Entry 1XNR (X-ray diffraction, 3.10 A resolution); this record covers chains A and K of the 23 polymer chains in the assembly.

== Chain A ==
Molecule: 16S Ribosomal RNA
From: Thermus thermophilus
Sequence (1522 nucleotides; row label = number of the first residue in the row; note: 42 numbers in that range are skipped by the numbering (no residue carries them; nothing is unmodelled there); a row labelled like 190A-190L holds insertion residues (190A, then the next letters in order); numbering starts at 0):
     0 UUUGUUGGAG AGUUUGAUCC UGGCUCAGGG UGAACGCUGG CGGCGUGCCU AAGACAUGCA
    60 AGUCGUGCGG G
    73 CCGCGGGGUU UU
    88 ACUCCG
    95 UGGUC
   101 AGCGGCGGAC GGGUGAGUAA CGCGUGGGU
  129A G
   130 ACCUACCCGG AAGAGGGGGA CAACCCGGGG AAACUCGGGC UAAUCCCCCA UGUGGACCCG
   190 C
190A-190L CCCUUGGGGUGU
   191 GUCCAAAGGG CUUU
   216 GCCCGCUUCC GGAUGGGCCC GCGUCCCAUC AGCUAGUUGG UGGGGUAAUG GCCCACCAAG
   276 GCGACGACGG GUAGCCGGUC UGAGAGGAUG GCCGGCCACA GGGGCACUGA GACACGGGCC
   336 CCACUCCUAC GGGAGGCAGC AGUUAGGAAU CUUCCGCAAU GGGCGCAAGC CUGACGGAGC
   396 GACGCCGCUU GGAGGAAGAA GCCCUUCGGG GUGUAAACUC CUGAA
   442 CCCGGGACGA AACCCCCGAC GA
   474 GGGGACUGAC GGUACCGGG
   494 GUAAUAGCGC CGGCCAACUC CGUGCCAGCA GCCGCGGUAA UACGGAGGGC GCGAGCGUUA
   554 CCCGGAUUCA CUGGGCGUAA AGGGCGUGUA GGCGGCCUGG GGCGUCCCAU GUGAAAGACC
   614 ACGGCUCAAC CGUGGGGGAG CGUGGGAUAC GCUCAGGCUA GACGGUGGGA GAGGGUGGUG
   674 GAAUUCCCGG AGUAGCGGUG AAAUGCGCAG AUACCGGGAG GAACGCCGAU GGCGAAGGCA
   734 GCCACCUGGU CCACCCGUGA CGCUGAGGCG CGAAAGCGUG GGGAGCAAAC CGGAUUAGAU
   794 ACCCGGGUAG UCCACGCCCU AAACGAUGCG CGCUAGGUCU CUGGGUCU
   848 CCUGGGGGCC GAAGCUAACG CGUUAAGCGC GCCGCCUGGG GAGUACGGCC GCAAGGCUGA
   908 AACUCAAAGG AAUUGACGGG GGCCCGCACA AGCGGUGGAG CAUGUGGUUU AAUUCGAAGC
   968 AACGCGAAGA ACCUUACCAG GCCUUGACAU GCUAG
 1002A G
  1003 GAACCCGGGU GAAAGCCUGG GGUGCCCCG
1031A-1031D CGAG
  1032 GGGAGCCCUA GCACAGGUGC UGCAUGGCCG UCGUCAGCUC GUGCCGUGAG GUGUUGGGUU
  1092 AAGUCCCGCA ACGAGCGCAA CCCCCGCCGU UAGUUGCCAG CGGUUCGGCC GGGCACUCUA
  1152 ACGGGACUGC CCGCGAAA
  1171 GCGGGAGGAA GGAGGGGACG ACGUCUGGUC AGCAUGGCCC UUACGGCCUG GGCGACACAC
  1231 GUGCUACAAU GCCCACUACA AAGCGAUGCC ACCCGGCAAC GGGGAGCUAA UCGCAAAAAG
  1291 GUGGGCCCAG UUCGGAUUGG GGUCUGCAAC CCGACCCCAU GAAGCCGGAA UCGCUAGUAA
  1351 UCGCGGAUCA GC
 1362A C
  1363 AUGCCGCGGU GAAUACGUUC CCGGGCCUUG UACACACCGC CCGUCACGCC AUGGGAGCGG
  1423 GCUCUACCCG AAGUCGCCGG G
  1446 AGCCUACGGG
  1459 CAGGCGCCGA GGGUAGGGCC CGUGACUGGG GCGAAGUCGU AACAAGGUAG CUGUACCGGA
  1519 AGGUGCGGCU GGAUCACCUC CUUUCU
Not modelled in the structure: 0-4, 1002A, 1031A-1031D, 1362A, 1535-1538
Bound ions: Mg2+ site 1: U14, U17; Mg2+ site 2 near G21 (its only coordinating residue here); Mg2+ site 3: G46, G394; Mg2+ site 4: C48, G115; Mg2+ site 5 near A53 (its only coordinating residue here); Mg2+ site 6: A59, C386, U387; Mg2+ site 7: G61, U62, G105; Mg2+ site 8: G70, U98; Mg2+ site 9: G107, G326; Mg2+ site 10: A109, G331; Mg2+ site 11: A116, G117, G289; Mg2+ site 12: C121, G124, U125, G126, G236; 60 more Mg2+ sites not listed
Ligand contacts: paromomycin (PAR): C1404, G1405, U1406, C1407, A1408, C1409, C1490, G1491, A1492, A1493, G1494, U1495, C1496

== Chain K ==
Name: 16S Ribosomal protein S11
From: Thermus thermophilus
UniProtKB: P80376 (RS11_THETH); residues 1-129 here correspond to UniProt positions 0-128 (UniProt number = residue number - 1)
Sequence (129 residues; each row starts with the number of its first residue):
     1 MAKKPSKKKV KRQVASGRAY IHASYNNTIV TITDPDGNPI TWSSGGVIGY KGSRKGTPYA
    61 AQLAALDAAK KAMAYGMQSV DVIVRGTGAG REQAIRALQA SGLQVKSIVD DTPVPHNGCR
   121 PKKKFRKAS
Not modelled in the structure: 1-10

== How chain A and chain K interact ==
Pairs across the interface - 76 pairs, chain A then chain K:
  G674(A) - His116(K)  base contact
  A675(A) - Val114(K)  hydrogen bond to the sugar
  A675(A) - Pro115(K)  base contact
  A675(A) - His116(K)  hydrogen bond to the base
  A676(A) - Pro113(K)  sugar contact
  A676(A) - Pro115(K)  sugar contact
  A676(A) - Cys119(K)  base contact
  U677(A) - Cys119(K)  base contact
  G683(A) - Asn38(K)  hydrogen bond to the base
  G683(A) - Pro39(K)  base contact
  A684(A) - Arg12(K)  hydrogen bond to the phosphate
  A684(A) - Asn38(K)  sugar contact
  A684(A) - Pro39(K)  hydrogen bond to the sugar
  G685(A) - Arg12(K)  salt bridge to the phosphate
  G685(A) - Pro39(K)  sugar contact
  G685(A) - Ile40(K)  sugar contact
  G685(A) - Trp42(K)  sugar contact
  U686(A) - Trp42(K)  hydrogen bond to the sugar
  G688(A) - Trp42(K)  sugar contact
  G688(A) - Ser44(K)  hydrogen bond to the phosphate
  G688(A) - Gly46(K)  phosphate contact
  G688(A) - Val47(K)  sugar contact
  C689(A) - Asn27(K)  hydrogen bond to the phosphate
  C689(A) - Ser44(K)  hydrogen bond to the phosphate
  C689(A) - Gly45(K)  phosphate contact
  C689(A) - Gly46(K)  hydrogen bond to the phosphate
  C689(A) - Lys55(K)  salt bridge to the phosphate
  G690(A) - Asn27(K)  hydrogen bond to the phosphate
  G690(A) - Lys51(K)  hydrogen bond to the base
  G690(A) - Lys55(K)  hydrogen bond to the base
  G691(A) - Asn26(K)  hydrogen bond to the phosphate
  G691(A) - Gly52(K)  base contact
  G691(A) - Lys55(K)  hydrogen bond to the base
  G691(A) - Lys124(K)  phosphate contact
  U692(A) - Asn26(K)  hydrogen bond to the phosphate
  U692(A) - Gly52(K)  base contact
  U692(A) - Ser53(K)  hydrogen bond to the base
  U692(A) - Lys124(K)  salt bridge to the phosphate
  A694(A) - Ser53(K)  hydrogen bond to the phosphate
  A695(A) - Ser53(K)  hydrogen bond to the phosphate
  A696(A) - Lys51(K)  salt bridge to the phosphate
  A704(A) - Trp42(K)  base contact
  A706(A) - Ile29(K)  sugar contact
  A706(A) - Thr31(K)  hydrogen bond to the sugar
  A706(A) - Pro39(K)  base contact
  C707(A) - Tyr20(K)  hydrogen bond to the phosphate
  C707(A) - Thr31(K)  sugar contact
  C707(A) - Thr33(K)  sugar contact
  C707(A) - Gly37(K)  hydrogen bond to the sugar
  C707(A) - Pro39(K)  base contact
  C707(A) - Arg85(K)  salt bridge to the phosphate
  C708(A) - Tyr20(K)  sugar contact
  C708(A) - Asp36(K)  hydrogen bond to the sugar
  C708(A) - Gly37(K)  sugar contact
  C708(A) - Arg85(K)  salt bridge to the phosphate
  G714(A) - Cys119(K)  base contact
  A715(A) - Gly118(K)  base contact
  A716(A) - Asn117(K)  hydrogen bond to the sugar
  A716(A) - Gly118(K)  sugar contact
  C717(A) - His116(K)  sugar contact
  C717(A) - Asn117(K)  sugar contact
  G718(A) - Pro115(K)  sugar contact
  G718(A) - His116(K)  stacking on the base
  G718(A) - Asn117(K)  sugar contact
  G778(A) - Cys119(K)  sugar contact
  G778(A) - Arg120(K)  hydrogen bond to the sugar
  C779(A) - Arg120(K)  sugar contact
  C779(A) - Pro121(K)  sugar contact
  C779(A) - Lys122(K)  phosphate contact
  A780(A) - Lys123(K)  hydrogen bond to the phosphate
  C797(A) - Lys124(K)  salt bridge to the phosphate
  G798(A) - Lys122(K)  salt bridge to the phosphate
  G1523(A) - Lys123(K)  salt bridge to the phosphate
  C1524(A) - Arg120(K)  salt bridge to the phosphate
  G1525(A) - Arg120(K)  salt bridge to the phosphate
  G1525(A) - Arg126(K)  salt bridge to the phosphate
Other interface residues (no listed pair), chain A (38 interface residues in all): A687, U705, A777, C796, U1522
Other interface residues (no listed pair), chain K (38 interface residues in all): His22, Lys71, Tyr75

== Summary ==
Chain A and chain K each contribute 38 residues to their interface, with 26 hydrogen bonds, 12 salt bridges
and 1 aromatic stacking contact. Polar pairs include A675(A)-His116(K), G683(A)-Asn38(K) and G690(A)-Lys51(K).
Chain A binds paromomycin. U14(A) and U17(A) form the Mg2+ site 1.
Here chain A is 16S Ribosomal RNA and chain K is 16S Ribosomal protein S11, both from Thermus thermophilus.
Entry 1XNR (Crystal Structure of an Inosine-Cytosine Wobble Base Pair in the Context of the Decoding Center)
was determined by X-ray diffraction (same publication as 1XNQ).
